PDB entry 8JCD | electron microscopy, 3.14 A resolution | chains E and J of the 10 polymer chains in the assembly

== Chain E ==
Name: Histone H3.1
From: Homo sapiens
UniProt: P68431 (H31_HUMAN); residues 1-135 here correspond to UniProt positions 2-136 (UniProt number = residue number + 1)
Sequence (135 residues; row label = number of the first residue in the row):
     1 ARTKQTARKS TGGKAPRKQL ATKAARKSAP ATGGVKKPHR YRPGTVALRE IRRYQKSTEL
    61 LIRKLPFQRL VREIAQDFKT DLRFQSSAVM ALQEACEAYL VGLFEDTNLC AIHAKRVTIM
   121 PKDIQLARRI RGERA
Not modelled in the structure: 1-57, 135
Swiss-Prot annotation at these positions:
  - modified residue: Arg2 (Asymmetric dimethylarginine), Thr3 (Phosphothreonine), Lys4 (Allysine), Gln5 (5-glutamyl dopamine), Thr6 (Phosphothreonine), Arg8 (Citrulline), Lys9 (N6,N6,N6-trimethyllysine), Ser10 (ADP-ribosylserine), Thr11 (Phosphothreonine), Lys14 (N6-(2-hydroxyisobutyryl)lysine), Arg17 (Asymmetric dimethylarginine), Lys18 (N6-(2-hydroxyisobutyryl)lysine), Lys23 (N6-(2-hydroxyisobutyryl)lysine), Arg26 (Citrulline), Lys27 (N6,N6,N6-trimethyllysine), Ser28 (ADP-ribosylserine), Lys36 (N6,N6,N6-trimethyllysine), Lys37 (N6-methyllysine), Tyr41 (Phosphotyrosine), Lys56 (N6,N6,N6-trimethyllysine) and 8 more in UniProt
  - lipidation: Lys18 (N6-decanoyllysine)

== Chain J ==
Molecule: 147-nt DNA strand
Sequence (147 nucleotides; numbered -73 to 73; the number before each row is that of its first residue; numbers below 1 keep their minus sign (DA-73 is residue -73)):
   -73 ATCGAGAATC CCGGTGCCGA GGCCGCTCAA TTGGTCGTAG ACAGCTCTAG CACCGCTTAA
   -13 ACGCACGTAC GCGCTGTCCC CCGCGTTTTA ACCGCCAAGG GGATTACTCC CTAGTCTCCA
    47 GGCACGTGTC AGATATATAC ATCCGAT
Not modelled in the structure: -73 to -63, 58-73

== How chain E and chain J interact ==
Pairs across the interface - 15 pairs, chain E then chain J:
  Arg63(E) - DA-14(J)  hydrogen bond to the phosphate
  Arg63(E) - DA-13(J)  salt bridge to the phosphate
  Arg72(E) - DC-23(J)  salt bridge to the phosphate
  Arg83(E) - DG-24(J)  phosphate contact
  Arg83(E) - DC-23(J)  phosphate contact
  Phe84(E) - DG-24(J)  sugar contact
  Phe84(E) - DC-23(J)  hydrogen bond to the phosphate
  Gln85(E) - DG-24(J)  phosphate contact
  Ser86(E) - DG-24(J)  hydrogen bond to the phosphate
  Arg116(E) - DG-3(J)  phosphate contact
  Arg116(E) - DC-2(J)  salt bridge to the phosphate
  Val117(E) - DC-4(J)  phosphate contact
  Val117(E) - DG-3(J)  hydrogen bond to the phosphate
  Thr118(E) - DG-3(J)  hydrogen bond to the phosphate
  Met120(E) - DC-2(J)  phosphate contact
Also at the interface, not in a pair above, chain E (13 interface residues in all): Leu82, Lys115, Lys122

== Summary ==
The interface between chain E and chain J involves 13 residues on one side and 7 on the other; the contacts
include 5 hydrogen bonds and 3 salt bridges. Among the polar pairs are Arg63(E)-DA-14(J), Phe84(E)-DC-23(J)
and Ser86(E)-DG-24(J).
Here chain E is Histone H3.1 (Homo sapiens) and chain J is a 147-nt DNA strand. Entry 8JCD (Human H2BFWTH100R
nucleosome with 601 DNA) was determined by electron microscopy, deposited together with 8JBX and 8JCC.
